1GD2 - chains A and F of the 4 polymer chains in the assembly; structure by X-ray diffraction, 2.00 A resolution.

[Chain A]
Molecule: 13-nt DNA strand
Sequence (13 nucleotides; numbered -7 to 6; 1 number in that range is skipped by the numbering (no residue carries it; nothing is unmodelled there); the number before each row is that of its first residue; numbers below 1 keep their minus sign (DA-7 is residue -7)):
    -7 AGGTTAC
     1 GTAACC

[Chain F]
Protein: Transcription factor PAP1
Source organism: Schizosaccharomyces pombe
Notes: fragment: leucine zipper domain
UniProtKB: Q01663 (AP1_SCHPO); residues 71-140 here = UniProt positions 71-140
Sequence (70 residues; each row starts with the number of its first residue):
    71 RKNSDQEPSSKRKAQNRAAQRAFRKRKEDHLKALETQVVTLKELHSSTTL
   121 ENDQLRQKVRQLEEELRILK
Unresolved in the structure: 71-76
Curated features (UniProtKB/Swiss-Prot):
  - region: Lys81 to Lys102 (Basic motif), Leu104 to Leu111 (Leucine-zipper)
  - motif: Lys81 to Ala88 (Nuclear localization signal)
Reported in the primary citation:
  - binding site for the 13-nt DNA strand (chain A): Pro78, Asn86, Arg91, Arg94
  - binding site for the 13-nt DNA strand: Arg82, Gln85, Ala89, Gln90, Phe93, Arg96
  - specificity-determining residues: Gln90, Phe93
  - binding site for the 13-nt DNA strand: Arg87

[Interface between chain A and chain F]
Contacting residue pairs - 13 pairs, chain A then chain F:
  DG-6(A) - Arg82(F)  hydrogen bond to the base
  DG-6(A) - Gln85(F)  hydrogen bond to the phosphate
  DG-5(A) - Arg82(F)  base contact
  DG-5(A) - Ala89(F)  base contact
  DG-5(A) - Arg96(F)  sugar contact
  DT-4(A) - Ala89(F)  base contact
  DT-4(A) - Gln90(F)  base contact
  DT-4(A) - Phe93(F)  phosphate contact
  DT-4(A) - Arg96(F)  salt bridge to the phosphate
  DT-3(A) - Gln90(F)  hydrogen bond to the base
  DT-3(A) - Phe93(F)  base contact
  DT-3(A) - Lys97(F)  salt bridge to the phosphate
  DA-2(A) - Gln90(F)  hydrogen bond to the base
Also at the interface, not in a pair above, chain F (8 interface residues in all): Asn86

[Overview]
5 residues of chain A face 8 of chain F across their interface; the contacts include 4 hydrogen bonds and 2
salt bridges. Polar contacts include DG-6(A)-Arg82(F), DT-3(A)-Gln90(F) and DA-2(A)-Gln90(F). From the paper:
a binding site for the 13-nt DNA strand at Arg82(F), Gln85(F) and Ala89(F) among others; a binding site for
the 13-nt DNA strand (chain A) at Pro78(F), Asn86(F) and Arg91(F) among others.
Here chain A is a 13-nt DNA strand and chain F is Transcription factor PAP1 (Schizosaccharomyces pombe). Entry
1GD2 (Crystal structure of bzip transcription factor PAP1 bound to DNA) was determined by X-ray diffraction.
